PDB entry 6XT2 | X-ray diffraction, 1.55 A resolution | chains A and B

# Chain A (and B)
Molecule: Alcohol dehydrogenase E chain
From: Equus caballus
Notes: EC 1.1.1.1; chain B of this document is another copy of the same molecule, construct and numbering; everything in this record applies to it too
UniProt: P00327 (ADH1E_HORSE); residues 1-374 here correspond to UniProt positions 2-375 (UniProt number = residue number + 1)
Amino-acid sequence (374 residues; each row starts with the number of its first residue):
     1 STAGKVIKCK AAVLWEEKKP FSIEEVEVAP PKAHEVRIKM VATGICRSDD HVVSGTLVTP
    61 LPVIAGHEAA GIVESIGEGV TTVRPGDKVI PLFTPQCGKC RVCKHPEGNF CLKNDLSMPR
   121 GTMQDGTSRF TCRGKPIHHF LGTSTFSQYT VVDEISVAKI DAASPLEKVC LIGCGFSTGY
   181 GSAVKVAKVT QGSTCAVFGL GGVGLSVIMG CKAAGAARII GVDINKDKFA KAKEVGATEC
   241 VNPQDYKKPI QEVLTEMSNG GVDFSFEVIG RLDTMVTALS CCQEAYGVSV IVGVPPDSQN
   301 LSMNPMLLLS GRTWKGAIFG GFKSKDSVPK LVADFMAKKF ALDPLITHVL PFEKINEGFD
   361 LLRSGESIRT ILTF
Bound ions: Zn2+ site 1: Cys-46, His-67, Cys-174 (together with 2,2,3,3,4,4,4-heptafluorobutan-1-ol); Zn2+ site 2: Cys-97, Cys-100, Cys-103, Cys-111
Ligand contacts:
  - 2,2,3,3,4,4,4-heptafluorobutan-1-ol (B7F): Cys-46, Ser-48, Leu-57, His-67, Phe-93, Leu-116, Leu-141, Cys-174, Val-294, Ile-318
  - NADH (NAI; 1,4-dihydronicotinamide adenine dinucleotide): Cys-46, Arg-47, Ser-48, His-51, Phe-93, Cys-174, Thr-178, Gly-199, Leu-200, Gly-201, Gly-202, Val-203, Gly-204, Val-222, Asp-223, Ile-224, Asn-225, Lys-228, Val-268, Ile-269, Gly-270, Arg-271, Thr-274, Val-292, Gly-293, Val-294, Ala-317, Ile-318, Phe-319, Leu-362, Arg-369
UniProt features mapped onto this chain:
  - binding site (Zn(2+)): Cys-46, Ser-48, His-67, Cys-97, Cys-100, Cys-103, Cys-111, Cys-174
  - binding site (an alcohol): Ser-48, His-67
  - binding site (NAD(+)): Ser-48, Gly-199 to Gly-204, Asp-223, Lys-228, Val-292 to Val-294, Phe-319, Arg-369
  - modified residue: Ser-1 (N-acetylserine)
What the authors report for this chain:
  - binding site for 2,2,3,3,4,4,4-heptafluorobutan-1-ol: Ser-48
  - specificity-determining residues: Leu-57, Leu-116 (proposed by the authors, not directly observed)

# How chain A and chain B interact
Pairs across the interface (81; chain A residue first):
  Arg-101(A) with Ser-258(B), hydrogen bond (side chain-backbone); Asn-259(B), hydrogen bond (side chain-backbone); Gly-260(B); Gly-261(B), hydrogen bond (side chain-backbone); Gln-283(B); Tyr-286(B), hydrogen bond
  Val-102(A) with Gln-283(B); Ala-285(B), hydrophobic; Tyr-286(B), hydrophobic
  His-105(A) with Tyr-286(B)
  Phe-110(A) with Glu-284(B); Ala-285(B), hydrophobic; Ser-310(B)
  Leu-112(A) with Glu-284(B)
  Ser-117(A) with Glu-284(B)
  Ser-258(A) with Arg-101(B), hydrogen bond (backbone-side chain)
  Asn-259(A) with Arg-101(B), hydrogen bond (backbone-side chain)
  Gly-260(A) with Arg-101(B)
  Gly-261(A) with Arg-101(B), hydrogen bond (backbone-side chain)
  Leu-272(A) with Pro-305(B), hydrophobic
  Met-275(A) with Pro-305(B), hydrophobic
  Gln-283(A) with Arg-101(B); Val-102(B)
  Glu-284(A) with Phe-110(B); Ser-117(B)
  Ala-285(A) with Val-102(B), hydrophobic; Phe-110(B), hydrophobic
  Tyr-286(A) with Arg-101(B), hydrogen bond; His-105(B)
  Ile-291(A) with Leu-308(B), hydrophobic; Leu-309(B)
  Val-292(A) with Leu-309(B)
  Gly-293(A) with Leu-309(B)
  Pro-295(A) with Pro-305(B), hydrophobic; Leu-309(B)
  Gln-299(A) with Pro-305(B)
  Asn-300(A) with Ser-302(B), hydrogen bond; Met-303(B); Asn-304(B), hydrogen bond (side chain-backbone)
  Leu-301(A) with Leu-301(B); Ser-302(B); Met-303(B), hydrogen bond (backbone-backbone)
  Ser-302(A) with Asn-300(B), hydrogen bond; Leu-301(B)
  Met-303(A) with Asn-300(B); Leu-301(B), hydrogen bond (backbone-backbone)
  Asn-304(A) with Asn-300(B)
  Pro-305(A) with Leu-272(B), hydrophobic; Met-275(B), hydrophobic; Pro-295(B), hydrophobic; Gln-299(B)
  Leu-308(A) with Ile-291(B), hydrophobic; Trp-314(B), hydrophobic; Gly-316(B), hydrogen bond (backbone-backbone); Ala-317(B)
  Leu-309(A) with Ile-291(B); Val-292(B); Gly-293(B); Pro-295(B); Gly-316(B); Ala-317(B), hydrogen bond (backbone-backbone); Ile-318(B), hydrogen bond (backbone-backbone)
  Ser-310(A) with Phe-110(B)
  Gly-311(A) with Gly-316(B)
  Arg-312(A) with Lys-315(B); Gly-316(B)
  Thr-313(A) with Thr-313(B); Trp-314(B); Lys-315(B)
  Trp-314(A) with Leu-308(B), hydrophobic; Thr-313(B); Trp-314(B), hydrogen bond (backbone-backbone)
  Lys-315(A) with Arg-312(B); Thr-313(B)
  Gly-316(A) with Leu-308(B), hydrogen bond (backbone-backbone); Leu-309(B); Gly-311(B); Arg-312(B)
  Ala-317(A) with Leu-308(B); Leu-309(B), hydrogen bond (backbone-backbone)
  Ile-318(A) with Leu-309(B), hydrogen bond (backbone-backbone)
Other interface residues (no listed pair), chain A (42 interface residues in all): Gly-108, Asp-263, Val-294, Ser-298
Other interface residues (no listed pair), chain B (41 interface residues in all): Gly-108, Leu-112, Val-294, Ser-298

# Summary
42 residues of chain A face 41 of chain B across their interface; the contacts include 20 hydrogen bonds.
Among the polar pairs are Arg-101(A)/Ser-258(B), Arg-101(A)/Asn-259(B) and Arg-101(A)/Gly-261(B). Chain A
binds NADH and 2,2,3,3,4,4,4-heptafluorobutan-1-ol. The paper reports a binding site for
2,2,3,3,4,4,4-heptafluorobutan-1-ol at Ser-48(A); specificity determinants Leu-57(A) and Leu-116(A).
Chain A and chain B are both Alcohol dehydrogenase E chain (Equus caballus); the structure,
Eqadh-NADH-heptafluorobutanol, P21, was determined by X-ray diffraction together with 7K35 and 7JQA from the
same study.
